PDB entry 5JNB | X-ray diffraction, 2.49 A resolution | chains A and B of the 8 polymer chains in the assembly

Chain A:
Protein: Poly(A) RNA polymerase gld-2
From: Caenorhabditis elegans
Notes: EC 2.7.7.19
UniProt: O17087 (GLD2_CAEEL), isoform O17087-2; residues 546-923 here correspond to UniProt positions 304-681 (UniProt number = residue number - 242)
Sequence (338 residues; each row starts with the number of its first residue; note: 42 numbers in that range are skipped by the numbering (no residue carries them; nothing is unmodelled there)):
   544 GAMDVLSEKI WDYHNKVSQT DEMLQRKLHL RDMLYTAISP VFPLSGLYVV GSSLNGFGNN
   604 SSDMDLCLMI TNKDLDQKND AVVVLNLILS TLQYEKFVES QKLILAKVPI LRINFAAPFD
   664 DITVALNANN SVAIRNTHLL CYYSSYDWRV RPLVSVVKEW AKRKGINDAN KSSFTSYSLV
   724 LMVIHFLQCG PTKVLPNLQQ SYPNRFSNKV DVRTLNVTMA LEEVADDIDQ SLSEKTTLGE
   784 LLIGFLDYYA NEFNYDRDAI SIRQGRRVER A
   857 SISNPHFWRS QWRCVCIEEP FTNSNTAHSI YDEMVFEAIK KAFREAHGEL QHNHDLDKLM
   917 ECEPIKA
Not modelled in the structure: 857-860, 879-882, 923
Construct notes: expression tag (544-545); engineered mutation Ala668 (Asp426 in O17087)
Ion coordination: Mg2+ near Asp608 (its only coordinating residue here)
What the authors report for this chain:
  - mutagenesis - N629A: unchanged binding to RNP (RRM RNA binding domain) containing
  - mutagenesis - D668A: abolished catalytic activity

Chain B:
Protein: Poly(A) RNA polymerase gld-2
From: Caenorhabditis elegans
Notes: EC 2.7.7.19
UniProt: O17087 (GLD2_CAEEL), isoform O17087-2; residues 546-923 here correspond to UniProt positions 304-681 (UniProt number = residue number - 242)
Sequence (338 residues; row label = number of the first residue in the row; note: 42 numbers in that range are skipped by the numbering (no residue carries them; nothing is unmodelled there)):
   544 GAMDVLSEKI WDYHNKVSQT DEMLQRKLHL RDMLYTAISP VFPLSGLYVV GSSLNGFGNN
   604 SSDMDLCLMI TNKDLDQKND AVVVLNLILS TLQYEKFVES QKLILAKVPI LRINFAAPFD
   664 DITVALNANN SVAIRNTHLL CYYSSYDWRV RPLVSVVKEW AKRKGINDAN KSSFTSYSLV
   724 LMVIHFLQCG PTKVLPNLQQ SYPNRFSNKV DVRTLNVTMA LEEVADDIDQ SLSEKTTLGE
   784 LLIGFLDYYA NEFNYDRDAI SIRQGRRVER AS
   858 ISNPHFWRSQ WRCVCIEEPF TNSNTAHSIY DEMVFEAIKK AFREAHGELQ HNHDLDKLME
   918 CEPIKA
Not modelled in the structure: 767-771, 858-860, 879-882, 922-923
Construct notes: expression tag (544-545); engineered mutation Ala668 (Asp426 in O17087)
Ion coordination: Mg2+ near Asp608 (its only coordinating residue here)
What the authors report for this chain:
  - mutagenesis - N629A: unchanged binding to RNP (RRM RNA binding domain) containing
  - mutagenesis - D668A: abolished catalytic activity

Interface between chain A and chain B:
Pairs across the interface (29):
  Lys621(A) - Asn622(B)
  Val625(A) - Leu648(B)  hydrophobic
  Ser633(A) - Arg869(B)  hydrogen bond
  Gln636(A) - Arg869(B)  hydrogen bond
  Tyr637(A) - Arg869(B)
  Tyr637(A) - Ser885(B)
  Tyr637(A) - Tyr887(B)
  Tyr637(A) - Asp888(B)  hydrogen bond
  Glu642(A) - Lys714(B)  hydrogen bond (backbone-side chain)
  Ser643(A) - Asn713(B)
  Gln644(A) - Asn713(B)  hydrogen bond (backbone-backbone)
  Lys645(A) - Lys645(B)
  Leu646(A) - Ile647(B)
  Leu646(A) - Leu648(B)  hydrogen bond (backbone-backbone)
  Ile647(A) - Lys645(B)
  Ile647(A) - Leu646(B)
  Ile647(A) - Ile647(B)  hydrophobic
  Leu648(A) - Val625(B)  hydrophobic
  Leu648(A) - Leu646(B)  hydrogen bond (backbone-backbone)
  Leu648(A) - Leu648(B)  hydrophobic
  Arg655(A) - Lys645(B)
  Asn713(A) - Ser643(B)
  Asn713(A) - Gln644(B)  hydrogen bond (backbone-backbone)
  Lys714(A) - Glu642(B)
  Arg869(A) - Ser633(B)
  Arg869(A) - Gln636(B)  hydrogen bond
  Ser885(A) - Tyr637(B)
  Tyr887(A) - Tyr637(B)  hydrophobic
  Asp888(A) - Tyr637(B)  hydrogen bond
Interface residues without a listed pair, chain A (23 interface residues in all): Asn622, Leu632, Asp711, Ser715
Interface residues without a listed pair, chain B (20 interface residues in all): Leu632, Ser715

Overview:
23 residues of chain A face 20 of chain B across their interface; the contacts include 10 hydrogen bonds.
Polar pairs include Ser633(A)-Arg869(B), Gln636(A)-Arg869(B) and Tyr637(A)-Asp888(B). From the paper: D668A of
chain A abolishes catalytic activity; D668A of chain B abolishes catalytic activity; 4 substitutions were
tested in all.
Chain A and chain B are both Poly(A) RNA polymerase gld-2 (Caenorhabditis elegans); the structure, structure
of GLD-2/RNP-8 complex, was determined by X-ray diffraction.
